PDB entry 6YPN | X-ray diffraction, 1.58 A resolution | chain B

# Chain B
Protein: Casein kinase II subunit alpha
Source organism: Homo sapiens
Notes: EC 2.7.11.1
UniProt: P68400 (CSK21_HUMAN); numbering as in UniProt (aligned over 1-329)
Sequence (329 residues; numbered 1 to 329; the number before each row is that of its first residue):
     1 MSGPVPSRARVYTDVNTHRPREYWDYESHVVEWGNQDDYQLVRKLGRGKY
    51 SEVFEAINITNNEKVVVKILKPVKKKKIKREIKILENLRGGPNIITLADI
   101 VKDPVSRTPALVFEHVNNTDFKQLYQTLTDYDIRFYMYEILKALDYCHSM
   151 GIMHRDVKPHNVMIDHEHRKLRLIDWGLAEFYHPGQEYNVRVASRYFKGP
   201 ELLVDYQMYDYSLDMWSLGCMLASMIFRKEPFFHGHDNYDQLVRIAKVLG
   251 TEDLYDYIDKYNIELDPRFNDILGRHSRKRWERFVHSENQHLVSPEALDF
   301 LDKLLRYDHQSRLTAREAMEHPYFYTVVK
Not modelled in the structure: 1, 328-329
UniProt features mapped onto this chain:
  - region: Gln-36 to Leu-41 (Interaction with beta subunit)
  - active site: Asp-156 (Proton acceptor)
  - binding site (ATP): Leu-45 to Val-53, Lys-68
  - natural variant: Arg-47 (R47Q: In OCNDS), Tyr-50 (Y50S: In OCNDS), Asp-175 (D175G: In OCNDS), Lys-198 (K198R: In OCNDS)
Bound ions: Mg2+ site 1: Asn-161, Asp-175 (together with ADP, phosphate ion); Mg2+ site 2: Asp-175 (together with ADP, phosphate ion)
Ligand contacts:
  - ADP (adenosine-5'-diphosphate), molecule 1: Leu-45, Ser-51, Val-53, Val-66, Lys-68, Ile-95, Phe-113, Glu-114, His-115, Val-116, His-160, Asn-161, Met-163, Ile-174, Asp-175
  - ADP, molecule 2: Tyr-50, Lys-74, Lys-77, Arg-80, Arg-155, Asp-156, Gly-177, Leu-178, Asn-189, Arg-191, Val-192
What the authors report for this chain:
  - binding site for ADP: Arg-80
  - mutagenesis - K74A/K75A/K76A (Kd 27 uM): unchanged binding to 1

# In short
Bound to chain B: ADP. Asn-161 and Asp-175 coordinate Mg2+ site 1. From UniProt: active-site residue Asp-156
and 10 ATP-binding residues. From the paper: a binding site for ADP at Arg-80; K74A/K75A/K76A leave binding to
1 unchanged.
Chain B is Casein kinase II subunit alpha (Homo sapiens); the structure, Crystal Structure of CK2alpha with 2
molecules of ADP bound, was determined by X-ray diffraction (same publication as 6YPG, 6YPH, 6YPJ and 6YPK).
